Entry 5H49 (X-ray diffraction, 2.80 A resolution); this record covers chains A and C of the 3 polymer chains in the assembly.

[Chain A (and C)]
Protein: Cerebellin-1
From: Rattus norvegicus
Notes: chain C of this document is another copy of the same molecule, construct and numbering; everything in this record applies to it too
UniProtKB: P63182 (CBLN1_RAT); residue numbers follow UniProt; this construct covers 22-193
Chain sequence (184 residues; numbered 10 to 193; the number before each row is that of its first residue):
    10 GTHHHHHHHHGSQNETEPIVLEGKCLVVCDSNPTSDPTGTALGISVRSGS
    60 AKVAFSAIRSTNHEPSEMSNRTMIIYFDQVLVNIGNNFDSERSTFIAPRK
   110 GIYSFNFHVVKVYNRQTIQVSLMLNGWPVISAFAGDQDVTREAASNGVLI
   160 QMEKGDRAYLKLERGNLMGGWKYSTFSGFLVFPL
Unresolved in the structure: 10-58 (chain C: 10-57, 71-79)
Glycans and other covalent adducts: N-acetylglucosamine (NAG) linked to Asn79
Differences from the reference sequence: expression tag (10-21)
Curated features (UniProtKB/Swiss-Prot):
  - region: Cys34 to Cys38 (Essential for interaction with NRXN1 and linker of two C1q trimers into disulfide-linked hexamers), Tyr122 to Asp147 (Essential for interaction with GRID2)
  - glycosylation (N-linked (GlcNAc...) asparagine): Asn23, Asn79

[Chain A / chain C interface]
Contacting residue pairs (40):
  Lys61(A) - Phe191(C)
  Lys61(A) - Pro192(C)  hydrogen bond (side chain-backbone)
  Val62(A) - Phe191(C)
  Ala63(A) - Leu158(C)  hydrophobic
  Ala63(A) - Phe191(C)  hydrophobic
  Phe64(A) - Leu158(C)
  Ser65(A) - Val157(C)
  Ser65(A) - Leu158(C)  hydrogen bond (side chain-backbone)
  Ile67(A) - Val138(C)
  Leu90(A) - Val138(C)  hydrophobic
  Leu90(A) - Val157(C)  hydrophobic
  Leu90(A) - Ile159(C)  hydrophobic
  Val91(A) - Ile111(C)  hydrophobic
  Val91(A) - Leu158(C)
  Val91(A) - Ile159(C)
  Val91(A) - Gln160(C)
  Ile93(A) - Ile111(C)  hydrophobic
  Ile93(A) - Phe191(C)  hydrophobic
  His117(A) - Ser154(C)
  His117(A) - Asn155(C)  hydrogen bond
  His117(A) - Gly156(C)
  Gln146(A) - Gln146(C)  hydrogen bond
  Asp147(A) - Asp145(C)
  Val148(A) - Gly144(C)
  Val148(A) - Asp145(C)
  Val148(A) - Gln146(C)
  Thr149(A) - Gly144(C)  hydrogen bond (side chain-backbone)
  Thr149(A) - Asp145(C)
  Arg150(A) - Phe142(C)
  Tyr182(A) - Ser140(C)
  Tyr182(A) - Phe142(C)  hydrophobic
  Tyr182(A) - Asn155(C)
  Thr184(A) - Ile139(C)
  Thr184(A) - Asn155(C)  hydrogen bond
  Thr184(A) - Gly156(C)
  Ser186(A) - Val157(C)
  Ser186(A) - Leu158(C)
  Gly187(A) - Leu158(C)
  Phe188(A) - Leu158(C)  hydrophobic
  Phe188(A) - Val190(C)  hydrophobic
Other interface residues (no listed pair), chain A (22 interface residues in all): Asn115, Val119
Other interface residues (no listed pair), chain C (20 interface residues in all): Phe188, Leu193

[Summary]
22 residues of chain A face 20 of chain C across their interface, with 6 hydrogen bonds. Polar pairs include
Lys61(A)-Pro192(C), Ser65(A)-Leu158(C) and His117(A)-Asn155(C). N-acetylglucosamine is covalently linked to
Asn79(A).
Chain A and chain C are both Cerebellin-1 (Rattus norvegicus); the structure, Crystal structure of Cbln1, was
determined by X-ray diffraction, deposited together with 5H4B, 5H48 and 5H4C.
